5J8Y - chains A and C; structure by X-ray diffraction, 1.98 A resolution.

Chain A:
Protein: Polycomb protein Scm
From: Drosophila melanogaster
Notes: engineered mutation(s): L855E, L859E
UniProt: Q9VHA0 (SCM_DROME); numbering as in UniProt (aligned over 803-877)
Amino-acid sequence (80 residues; each row starts with the number of its first residue):
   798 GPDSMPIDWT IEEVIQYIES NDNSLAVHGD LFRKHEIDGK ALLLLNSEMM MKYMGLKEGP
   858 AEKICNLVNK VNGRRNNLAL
Disordered / not traced: 798-799
Sequence notes: expression tag (798-802); conflict E855 (Leu in Q9VHA0), E859 (Leu in Q9VHA0)
Curated features (UniProtKB/Swiss-Prot):
  - mutagenesis: E816 (E816G: No effect on function. Shows self- and ph-p binding activity comparable to wild-type; when associated with V-846 and R-860), I834 (I834T: Complete loss of function. Significant loss of self-binding activity. Moderate loss of ph-p binding activity), G836 (G836D: Complete loss of function. Complete loss of self- and ph-p binding activity; G836S: Loss of self- and ph-p binding activity), L840 to L841 (Several-fold reduction of self-binding activity. Partial loss of ph-p binding activity), M846 (M846V: No effect on function. Shows self- and ph-p binding activity comparable to wild-type; when associated with G-816 and R-860), M848 (Complete loss of function. Significant loss of self-binding activity. Partial loss of ph-p binding activity), M851 (M851R: Complete loss of function. Complete loss of self- and ph-p binding activity), K854 (K854A: Partial loss of self- and ph-p binding activity), K860 (K860E: Complete loss of function. Partial loss of self-binding activity. Complete loss of ph-p binding activity; K860R: No effect on function ...)

Chain C:
Protein: Polycomb protein Sfmbt
From: Drosophila melanogaster
UniProt: Q9VK33 (SMBT_DROME); residues 1137-1220 here = UniProt positions 1137-1220
Amino-acid sequence (89 residues; numbered 1132 to 1220; the number before each row is that of its first residue):
  1132 GPDSMPDTWN VYDVSQFLRV NDCTAHCDTF SRNKIDGKRL LQLTKDDIMP LLGMKVGPAL
  1192 KISDLIAQLK CKVNPGRARS HKTNKSPFL
Disordered / not traced: 1132-1135, 1205-1220
Sequence notes: expression tag (1132-1136)

Chain A / chain C interface:
Contacting residue pairs (24):
  K831(A) with K1186(C)
  H832(A) with M1185(C); K1186(C); V1187(C), hydrogen bond (side chain-backbone); G1188(C), hydrogen bond (backbone-backbone); P1189(C)
  E833(A) with K1186(C), salt bridge; G1188(C); P1189(C)
  I834(A) with G1188(C)
  D835(A) with K1192(C), salt bridge
  K837(A) with K1192(C)
  A838(A) with G1188(C)
  L841(A) with L1191(C)
  L842(A) with V1187(C), hydrophobic; L1191(C), hydrophobic
  M846(A) with K1176(C); M1180(C), hydrophobic
  K849(A) with D1177(C), salt bridge
  Y850(A) with D1177(C), hydrogen bond; M1180(C), hydrophobic; M1185(C), hydrophobic; V1187(C), hydrophobic
  M851(A) with V1187(C), hydrophobic
Other interface residues (no listed pair), chain C (11 interface residues in all): D1195
The authors on this interface:
  - residue pairs: H832(A)-G1188(C) (backbone contact), E833(A)-K1186(C) (salt bridge), E833(A)-K1192(C) (water-mediated contact), D835(A)-K1192(C) (salt bridge), K849(A)-D1177(C) (salt bridge), Y850(A)-D1177(C) (hydrogen bond)
  - interface residues, chain A: A838(A), L841(A), L842(A), M846(A), Y850(A)
  - interface residues, chain C: M1180(C), V1187(C), G1188(C), L1191(C)

In short:
13 residues of chain A face 11 of chain C across their interface, with 3 hydrogen bonds and 3 salt bridges.
Polar pairs include E833(A)-K1186(C), D835(A)-K1192(C) and K849(A)-D1177(C). The paper describes a backbone
contact between H832(A) and G1188(C); salt bridges between E833(A) and K1186(C), D835(A) and K1192(C) and
K849(A) and D1177(C); a water-mediated contact between E833(A) and K1192(C). The paper reports interface
residues A838(A), L841(A) and M1180(C) among others.
Here chain A is Polycomb protein Scm and chain C is Polycomb protein Sfmbt, both from Drosophila melanogaster.
Entry 5J8Y (Crystal structure of the Scm-SAM and Sfmbt-SAM heterodimer) was determined by X-ray diffraction.
